PDB entry 3LAJ | X-ray diffraction, 2.31 A resolution | chains A and K of the 12 polymer chains in the assembly

[Chain A]
Protein: Arginine repressor
From: Mycobacterium tuberculosis
UniProtKB: P0A4Y8 (ARGR_MYCTU); residues 1-170 here = UniProt positions 1-170
Amino-acid sequence (170 residues; numbered 1 to 170; the number before each row is that of its first residue):
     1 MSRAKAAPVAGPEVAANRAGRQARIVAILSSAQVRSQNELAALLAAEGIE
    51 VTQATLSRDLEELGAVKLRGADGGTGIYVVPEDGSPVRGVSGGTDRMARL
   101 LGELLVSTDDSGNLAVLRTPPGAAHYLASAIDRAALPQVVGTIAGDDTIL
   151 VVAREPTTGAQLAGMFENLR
Not modelled in the structure: 1-14, 83-89
Residues lining bound ligands:
  - arginine (ARG), molecule 1: Pro121, Gly122, Asp146
  - arginine (ARG), molecule 2: His125, Ala128, Ser129, Asp132, Thr142, Ile143, Ala144
  - arginine (ARG), molecule 3: Gly145, Asp146, Asp147, Thr148

[Chain K]
Molecule: 16-nt DNA strand
Notes: fragment: ARG box DNA segment, strand G
Sequence (16 nucleotides; row label = number of the first residue in the row):
     1 TTGCATAACGATGCAA

[Interface between chain A and chain K]
Pairs across the interface - 14 pairs, chain A then chain K:
  Arg18(A) with DT2(K), phosphate contact
  Arg21(A) with DT2(K), salt bridge to the phosphate
  Glu50(A) with DG3(K), phosphate contact
  Val51(A) with DG3(K), phosphate contact
  Thr52(A) with DG3(K), hydrogen bond to the phosphate; DC4(K), phosphate contact
  Ala54(A) with DC4(K), base contact
  Thr55(A) with DT2(K), sugar contact; DG3(K), hydrogen bond to the phosphate
  Arg58(A) with DT2(K), base contact; DG3(K), hydrogen bond to the base; DC4(K), base contact
  Arg69(A) with DA11(K), salt bridge to the phosphate
  Thr75(A) with DA11(K), sugar contact
Interface residues without a listed pair, chain A (11 interface residues in all): Asn17
Interface residues without a listed pair, chain K (7 interface residues in all): DT1, DA5, DT12

[Overview]
11 residues of chain A face 7 of chain K across their interface, with 3 hydrogen bonds and 2 salt bridges.
Polar pairs include Arg58(A)-DG3(K), Thr52(A)-DG3(K) and Thr55(A)-DG3(K). Chain A binds 3 copies of arginine.
Here chain A is Arginine repressor (Mycobacterium tuberculosis) and chain K is a 16-nt DNA strand. Entry 3LAJ
(The Structure of the Intermediate Complex of the Arginine Repressor from Mycobacterium tuberculosis Bound to
its ...) was determined by X-ray diffraction (same publication as 3LAP).
